Entry 7ZS9 (electron microscopy, 3.10 A resolution); this record covers chains N and 7 of the 38 polymer chains in the assembly.

Chain N:
Molecule: Non-template DNA
Sequence (209 nucleotides; each row starts with the number of its first residue; numbers below 1 keep their minus sign (DA-73 is residue -73)):
   -73 AGCACGCTGT GTATATAATA GCTATGGAAC GTTCGATTCA CCTCCGATGT GTGTTGTACA
   -13 TACATAAAAA TATCATAGCT CTTCTGCGCT GTGTTGGTCG TAGACAGCTC TAGCACCGCT
    47 TAAACGCACG TACGCGCTGT CCCCCGCGTT TTAACCGCCA AGGGGATTAC TCCCTAGTCT
   107 CCAGGCACGT GTCAGATATA TACATCGAT

Chain 7:
Molecule: General transcription and DNA repair factor IIH helicase subunit XPB
From: Saccharomyces cerevisiae
Notes: EC 3.6.4.12
Reference sequence: Q00578 (RAD25_YEAST); residue numbers follow UniProt; this construct covers 1-843
Sequence (843 residues; row label = number of the first residue in the row):
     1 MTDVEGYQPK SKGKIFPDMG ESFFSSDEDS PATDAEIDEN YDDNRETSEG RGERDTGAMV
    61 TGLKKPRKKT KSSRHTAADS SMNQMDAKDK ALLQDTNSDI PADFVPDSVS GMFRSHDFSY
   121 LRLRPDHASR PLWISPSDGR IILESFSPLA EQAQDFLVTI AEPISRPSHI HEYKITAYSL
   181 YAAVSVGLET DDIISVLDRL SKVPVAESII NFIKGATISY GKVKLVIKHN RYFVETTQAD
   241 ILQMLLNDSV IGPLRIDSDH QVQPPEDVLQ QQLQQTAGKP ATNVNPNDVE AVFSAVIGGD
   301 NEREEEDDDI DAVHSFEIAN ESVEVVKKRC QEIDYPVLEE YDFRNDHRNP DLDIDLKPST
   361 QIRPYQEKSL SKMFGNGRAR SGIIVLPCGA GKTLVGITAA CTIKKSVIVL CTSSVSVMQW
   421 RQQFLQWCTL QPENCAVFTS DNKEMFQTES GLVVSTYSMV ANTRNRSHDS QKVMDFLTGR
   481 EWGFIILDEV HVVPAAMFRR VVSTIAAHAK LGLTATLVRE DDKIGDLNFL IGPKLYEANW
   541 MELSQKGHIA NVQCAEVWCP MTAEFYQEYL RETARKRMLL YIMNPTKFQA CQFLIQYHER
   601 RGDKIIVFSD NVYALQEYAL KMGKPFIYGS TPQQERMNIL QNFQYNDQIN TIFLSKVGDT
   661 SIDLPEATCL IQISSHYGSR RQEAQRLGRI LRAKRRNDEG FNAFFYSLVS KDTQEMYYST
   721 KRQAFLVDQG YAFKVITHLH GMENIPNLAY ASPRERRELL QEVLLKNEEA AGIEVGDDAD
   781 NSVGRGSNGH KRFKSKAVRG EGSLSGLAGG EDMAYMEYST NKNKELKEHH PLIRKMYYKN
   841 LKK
Not modelled in the structure: 1-100, 253-312, 768-829, 838-843
UniProt features mapped onto this chain:
  - motif: Lys64 to His75 (Nuclear localization signal), Asp488 to His491 (DEAH box)
  - binding site (ATP): Leu386 to Thr393
  - modified residue: Ser752 (Phosphoserine)
  - natural variant: Trp427 (W427L: In suppressor mutant)
  - mutagenesis: Lys392 (K392R: Lethal in vivo. Defective in translation in vitro), Glu489 (E489Q: Loss of DNA translocase function of TFHII), Val798 to Lys843 (Increased UV sensitivity)

Interface between chain N and chain 7:
Contacting residue pairs (30; chain N residue first):
  DG-23(N) with Gln634(7), phosphate contact
  DG-18(N) with Arg464(7), sugar contact
  DT-17(N) with Thr463(7), phosphate contact; Met497(7), phosphate contact
  DA-16(N) with Ala495(7), phosphate contact; Ala496(7), hydrogen bond to the phosphate; Met497(7), hydrogen bond to the phosphate; Phe498(7), sugar contact
  DC-15(N) with His491(7), phosphate contact; Val492(7), phosphate contact; Arg519(7), salt bridge to the phosphate; His676(7), hydrogen bond to the base; Arg681(7), hydrogen bond to the phosphate
  DA-14(N) with Glu520(7), phosphate contact; His676(7), hydrogen bond to the sugar; Tyr677(7), phosphate contact; Gly678(7), phosphate contact; Ser679(7), sugar contact; Arg681(7), salt bridge to the phosphate
  DT-13(N) with Glu520(7), phosphate contact; Tyr677(7), phosphate contact; Gly678(7), hydrogen bond to the phosphate; Tyr718(7), hydrogen bond to the phosphate
  DA-12(N) with Ala574(7), phosphate contact; Arg575(7), sugar contact; Gln714(7), phosphate contact; Tyr718(7), hydrogen bond to the phosphate
  DC-11(N) with Thr573(7), hydrogen bond to the phosphate; Ala574(7), phosphate contact; Arg575(7), sugar contact
Also at the interface, not in a pair above, chain N (10 interface residues in all): DT-19
Also at the interface, not in a pair above, chain 7 (22 interface residues in all): Lys721

Overview:
10 residues of chain N face 22 of chain 7 across their interface, with 9 hydrogen bonds and 2 salt bridges.
Polar pairs include DC-15(N)-His676(7), DA-14(N)-His676(7) and DA-16(N)-Ala496(7). Curated annotation
(UniProt) lists 8 ATP-binding residues and 4 mutagenesis sites on chain 7.
Chain N is Non-template DNA and chain 7 is General transcription and DNA repair factor IIH helicase subunit
XPB (Saccharomyces cerevisiae); the structure, Yeast RNA polymerase II transcription pre-initiation complex
with the +1 nucleosome (complex A), was determined by electron microscopy, deposited together with 7ZSA and
7ZSB.
